PDB entry 5DQZ | X-ray diffraction, 2.70 A resolution | chains A and G of the 8 polymer chains in the assembly

== Chain A ==
Name: CRISPR-associated endonuclease Cas1
Organism: Escherichia coli K12
Notes: EC 3.1.-.-
UniProt: Q46896 (CAS1_ECOLI); residue numbers follow UniProt; this construct covers 1-305
Amino-acid sequence (305 residues; numbered 1 to 305; the number before each row is that of its first residue):
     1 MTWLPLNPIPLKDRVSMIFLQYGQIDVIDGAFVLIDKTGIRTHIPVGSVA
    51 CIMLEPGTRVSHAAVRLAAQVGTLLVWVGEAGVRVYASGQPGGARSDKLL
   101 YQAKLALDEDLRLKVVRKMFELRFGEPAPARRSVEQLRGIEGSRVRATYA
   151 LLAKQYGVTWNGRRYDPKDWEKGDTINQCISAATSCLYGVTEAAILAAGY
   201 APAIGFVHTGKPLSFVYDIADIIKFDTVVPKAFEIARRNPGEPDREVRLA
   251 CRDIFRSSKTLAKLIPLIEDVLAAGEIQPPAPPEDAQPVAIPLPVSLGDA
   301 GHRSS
Not modelled in the structure: 1-14, 282-305
UniProt features mapped onto this chain:
  - binding site (Mg(2+)): Glu141, His208, Asp221
  - mutagenesis: Tyr22 (Y22A: Slightly decreased spacer acquisition in vivo; Y22F: Nearly wild-type spacer acquisition in vivo), Arg41 (R41E: Dramatically decreased spacer acquisition in vivo), Arg59 (R59A: Loss of spacer acquisition in vivo, decreased protospacer binding; R59D: Dramatically decreased spacer acquisition in vitro, 250-fold decreased affinity for protospacer DNA), Arg66 (R66D: Dramatically decreased spacer acquisition in vitro, 250-fold decreased affinity for protospacer DNA; R66E: Dramatically decreased spacer acquisition in vivo), Arg84 (R84A: Decreased spacer acquisition in vivo; R84E: Dramatically decreased spacer acquisition in vivo), Glu141 (E141A: No cleavage of any substrates, no restoration of UV or mitomycin C (MMC) resistance. Loss of spacer acquisition in vivo), Tyr149 (Y149A: No effect on in vitro protospacer integration), Tyr165 (Y165A: No effect on in vitro protospacer integration. Alone significantly decreased protospacer acquisition in vivo ...), Trp170 (W170A: Alone significantly decreased protospacer acquisition in vivo. Decreased protospacer binding; in association with A-170), Thr184 (T184A: No cleavage of any substrates), Tyr188 (Y188A: Partial inhibition of cleavage. No effect on in vitro protospacer integration. Significantly decreased protospacer acquisition in vivo), His208 (H208A: No cleavage of any substrates, no restoration of UV or MMC resistance. Loss of spacer acquisition in vivo), 13 further mutagenesis entries in UniProt
What the authors report for this chain:
  - binding site for the 36-nt DNA strand (chain G): Arg138, Tyr165, Trp170, His208, Lys211, Tyr217
  - specificity-determining residues: Arg138, Tyr165, Lys211
  - mutagenesis - Y165A/W170A, Y165A/Y217A: decreased binding to the 36-nt DNA strand (chain G)
  - catalytic residues: Glu141, His208, Asp221
  - conformationally variable residues (loop rearrangement): Arg163 to Asp174

== Chain G ==
Molecule: 36-nt DNA strand
Sequence (36 nucleotides; row label = number of the first residue in the row):
     2 TTTTTCGTAGCTGAGGGCCTCAGCTACGTTTTCTTT

== Interface between chain A and chain G ==
Residue-residue contacts (46):
  Tyr22(A) - DG29(G)  hydrogen bond to the base
  Pro56(A) - DT30(G)  phosphate contact
  Gly79(A) - DT30(G)  phosphate contact
  Glu80(A) - DG29(G)  sugar contact
  Glu80(A) - DT30(G)  hydrogen bond to the phosphate
  Arg84(A) - DT30(G)  phosphate contact
  Arg84(A) - DT31(G)  salt bridge to the phosphate
  Arg84(A) - DT32(G)  hydrogen bond to the sugar
  Tyr86(A) - DT30(G)  hydrogen bond to the phosphate
  Phe120(A) - DT35(G)  base contact
  Arg138(A) - DT35(G)  hydrogen bond to the base
  Glu141(A) - DT35(G)  base contact
  Gly142(A) - DT35(G)  base contact
  Val145(A) - DT36(G)  phosphate contact
  Arg146(A) - DT37(G)  salt bridge to the phosphate
  Tyr149(A) - DT36(G)  hydrogen bond to the phosphate
  Arg163(A) - DT33(G)  hydrogen bond to the phosphate
  Arg163(A) - DC34(G)  salt bridge to the phosphate
  Arg163(A) - DT36(G)  sugar contact
  Arg164(A) - DT36(G)  base contact
  Arg164(A) - DT37(G)  phosphate contact
  Tyr165(A) - DT33(G)  base contact
  Tyr165(A) - DC34(G)  sugar contact
  Tyr165(A) - DT36(G)  stacking on the base
  Asp166(A) - DT33(G)  base contact
  Pro167(A) - DT33(G)  base contact
  Pro167(A) - DT36(G)  base contact
  Trp170(A) - DT32(G)  stacking on the base
  Trp170(A) - DT33(G)  base contact
  Ser181(A) - DT33(G)  hydrogen bond to the base
  Ala182(A) - DT32(G)  base contact
  Thr184(A) - DT33(G)  sugar contact
  Thr184(A) - DC34(G)  hydrogen bond to the phosphate
  Ser185(A) - DT32(G)  hydrogen bond to the phosphate
  Tyr188(A) - DT33(G)  phosphate contact
  Tyr188(A) - DC34(G)  hydrogen bond to the phosphate
  Val207(A) - DT35(G)  base contact
  His208(A) - DT35(G)  salt bridge to the phosphate
  Lys211(A) - DC34(G)  hydrogen bond to the base
  Tyr217(A) - DC34(G)  hydrogen bond to the base
  Asp221(A) - DT35(G)  phosphate contact
  Asp244(A) - DT32(G)  base contact
  Arg245(A) - DC28(G)  phosphate contact
  Arg245(A) - DG29(G)  salt bridge to the phosphate
  Arg248(A) - DG29(G)  salt bridge to the phosphate
  Arg248(A) - DT30(G)  hydrogen bond to the sugar
Also at the interface, not in a pair above, chain A (36 interface residues in all): Gly57, Val83, Arg123, Lys168

== Summary ==
The interface between chain A and chain G involves 36 residues on one side and 10 on the other; the contacts
include 14 hydrogen bonds, 6 salt bridges and 2 aromatic stacking contacts. Polar pairs include
Tyr22(A)-DG29(G), Arg138(A)-DT35(G) and Ser181(A)-DT33(G). The paper reports catalytic residues Glu141(A),
His208(A) and Asp221(A); Y165A/W170A and Y165A/Y217A of chain A reduce binding to the 36-nt DNA strand (chain
G).
Chain A is CRISPR-associated endonuclease Cas1 (Escherichia coli K12) and chain G is a 36-nt DNA strand; the
structure, Crystal Structure of Cas-DNA-PAM complex, was determined by X-ray diffraction (same publication as
5DLJ, 5DQT and 5DQU).
